PDB entry 1GHY | X-ray diffraction, 1.85 A resolution | chains L and H of the 3 polymer chains in the assembly

[Chain L]
Molecule: Thrombin
Organism: Homo sapiens
Notes: EC 3.4.21.5; fragment: light chain, residues 328-363
UniProtKB: P00734 (THRB_HUMAN); residues 1-14 here correspond to UniProt positions 336-349 (UniProt number = residue number + 335)
Amino-acid sequence (36 residues; each row starts with the number of its first residue; a row labelled like 14A-14M holds insertion residues (14A, then the next letters in order)):
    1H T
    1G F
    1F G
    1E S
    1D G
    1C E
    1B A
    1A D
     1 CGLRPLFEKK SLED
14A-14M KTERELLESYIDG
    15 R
Bound ions: Zn2+ near Glu-13 (its only coordinating residue here)
UniProt features mapped onto this chain:
  - site: Arg-15 (Cleavage)

[Chain H]
Molecule: Thrombin
Organism: Homo sapiens
Notes: EC 3.4.21.5; fragment: heavy chain, residues 364-620
UniProtKB: P00734 (THRB_HUMAN); the construct lacks a stretch of the UniProt sequence and is renumbered around it, so the offset changes along the chain: 16-36 = UniProt 364-384; 37-60 = UniProt 386-409; 61-77 = UniProt 419-435; 78-97 = UniProt 437-456; 7 more segments
Amino-acid sequence (257 residues; each row starts with the number of its first residue; note: 3 numbers in that range are skipped by the numbering (no residue carries them; nothing is unmodelled there); a row labelled like 60A-60I holds insertion residues (60A, then the next letters in order)):
    16 IVEGSDAEIG MSPWQVMLFR K
   36A S
    37 PQELLCGASL ISDRWVLTAA HCLL
60A-60I YPPWDKNFT
    61 ENDLLVRIGK HSRTRYE
   77A R
    78 NIEKISMLEK IYIHPRYNWR
   97A E
    98 NLDRDIALMK LKKPVAFSDY IHPVCLPDRE TA
129A-129C ASL
   130 LQAGYKGRVT GWGNLKET
147A-147G WTANVGK
   150 GQPSVLQVVN LPIVERPVCK DSTRIRITDN MFCAG
  184A Y
   185 KP
186A-186D DEGK
   187 RGDACEGDSG GPFVMKSP
204A-204B FN
   205 NRWYQMGIVS WGE
   219 GCD
  221A R
   222 DGKYGFYTHV FRLKKWIQKV IDQF
Disordered / not traced: 147A-147G
Disulfides: Cys-42/Cys-58, Cys-168/Cys-182, Cys-191/Cys-220
Bound ions: Zn2+: His-57, Ser-195 (together with 121); Ca2+: Lys-169, Thr-172, Phe-204A; Na+: Arg-221A, Lys-224
Small-molecule neighbours: 121 (2-(3-hydroxy-pyridin-2-yl)-1H-benzoimidazole-5-carboxamidine): His-57, Tyr-60A, Trp-60D, Asp-189, Ala-190, Cys-191, Glu-192, Ser-195, Val-213, Ser-214, Trp-215, Gly-216, Gly-219, Cys-220, Gly-226
UniProt features mapped onto this chain:
  - region: Ala-183 to Val-200 (High affinity receptor-binding region which is also known as the TP508 peptide)
  - active site (Charge relay system): His-57, Asp-102, Ser-195
  - glycosylation: Asn-60G (N-linked (GlcNAc...) (complex) asparagine)

[How chain L and chain H interact]
Cross-chain cystine bridges: Cys-1(L)/Cys-122(H)
Pairs across the interface - 63 pairs, chain L then chain H:
  Cys-1(L) with Pro-120(H); Val-121(H); Cys-122(H), disulfide; Arg-206(H), hydrogen bond (backbone-side chain)
  Asp-1A(L) with His-119(H), salt bridge; Arg-206(H)
  Ala-1B(L) with Arg-206(H), hydrogen bond (backbone-side chain)
  Glu-1C(L) with Ile-47(H); Ser-48(H); Asp-49(H), hydrogen bond (side chain-backbone); Phe-114(H); Pro-120(H)
  Phe-1G(L) with Gln-239(H); Ile-242(H), hydrophobic
  Gly-2(L) with Pro-120(H), hydrogen bond (backbone-backbone); Cys-122(H), hydrogen bond (backbone-side chain); Arg-206(H); Trp-207(H), hydrogen bond (backbone-backbone)
  Leu-3(L) with His-119(H), hydrogen bond (backbone-side chain); Asn-205(H); Arg-206(H)
  Arg-4(L) with Gly-25(H); Met-26(H), hydrogen bond (side chain-backbone); Pro-28(H); Trp-29(H); Arg-137(H); Trp-207(H)
  Pro-5(L) with Ser-115(H); Asp-116(H)
  Leu-6(L) with Ile-24(H); Gly-25(H); Asp-116(H)
  Phe-7(L) with Ile-24(H); Gly-25(H); Met-26(H)
  Glu-8(L) with Lys-202(H), salt bridge; Asn-205(H); Trp-207(H), hydrogen bond
  Asp-14(L) with Glu-23(H); Met-26(H); Arg-137(H), salt bridge; Trp-207(H)
  Lys-14A(L) with Glu-23(H), hydrogen bond (backbone-side chain)
  Thr-14B(L) with Arg-137(H), hydrogen bond; Asn-159(H), hydrogen bond
  Glu-14C(L) with Arg-137(H); Lys-202(H), salt bridge
  Glu-14E(L) with Lys-135(H), salt bridge; Asn-159(H), hydrogen bond; Tyr-184A(H)
  Leu-14F(L) with Lys-135(H); Asn-159(H); Trp-207(H), hydrophobic
  Leu-14G(L) with Lys-202(H); Pro-204(H), hydrophobic
  Ser-14I(L) with Gly-133(H); Tyr-134(H); Lys-135(H), hydrogen bond (side chain-backbone)
  Tyr-14J(L) with Tyr-134(H), hydrophobic; Lys-135(H), hydrogen bond (side chain-backbone); Met-201(H); Lys-202(H), hydrogen bond (side chain-backbone)
  Gly-14M(L) with Pro-204(H)
Also at the interface, not in a pair above, chain L (24 interface residues in all): Ser-1E, Gly-1F
Also at the interface, not in a pair above, chain H (37 interface residues in all): Tyr-117, Leu-123, Asp-125, Gly-136, Lys-186D, Val-200, Lys-235

[Overview]
24 residues of chain L and 37 residues of chain H are in contact; the contacts include 1 disulfide bond, 16
hydrogen bonds and 5 salt bridges. Polar pairs include Asp-1A(L)/His-119(H), Glu-8(L)/Lys-202(H) and
Glu-14E(L)/Lys-135(H). Bound to chain H: compound 121.
Here chain L is Thrombin and chain H is Thrombin, both from Homo sapiens. Entry 1GHY (A novel serine protease
inhibition motif involving A multi-centered short hydrogen bonding network at the active ...) was determined
by X-ray diffraction, deposited together with 1GHV, 1GHW, 1GHX, 1GI7, 1GI8 and 1GI9.
